PDB entry 8TW7 | electron microscopy, 3.80 A resolution | chains 4 and 1 of the 8 polymer chains in the assembly

# Chain 4
Protein: Replication factor C subunit 4
Source organism: Saccharomyces cerevisiae
Reference sequence: P40339 (RFC4_YEAST); residue numbers follow UniProt; this construct covers 8-322
Sequence (315 residues; each row starts with the number of its first residue):
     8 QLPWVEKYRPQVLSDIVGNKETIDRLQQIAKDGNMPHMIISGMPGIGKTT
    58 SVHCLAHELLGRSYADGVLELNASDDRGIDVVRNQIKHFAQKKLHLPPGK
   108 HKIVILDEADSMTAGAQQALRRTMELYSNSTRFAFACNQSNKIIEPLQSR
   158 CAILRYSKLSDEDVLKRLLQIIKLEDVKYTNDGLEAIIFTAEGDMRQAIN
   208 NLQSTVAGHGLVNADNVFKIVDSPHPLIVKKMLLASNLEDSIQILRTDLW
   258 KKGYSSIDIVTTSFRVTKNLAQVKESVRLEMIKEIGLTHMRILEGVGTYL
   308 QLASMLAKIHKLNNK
UniProt features mapped onto this chain:
  - binding site (ATP): Val12, Val24, Gly49 to Thr57, Asn145, Arg203
Metal / ion sites: Mg2+: Thr56 (together with ATP-gamma-S)
Residues lining bound ligands: ATP-gamma-S (AGS; phosphothiophosphoric acid-adenylate ester): Val12, Tyr15, Arg16, Pro17, Asp22, Ile23, Val24, Gly25, Met50, Pro51, Gly52, Ile53, Gly54, Lys55, Thr56, Thr57, Glu115, Asn145, Leu166, Arg174, Met202, Arg203, Ile206

# Chain 1
Protein: Chromosome transmission fidelity protein 18
Source organism: Saccharomyces cerevisiae
Reference sequence: P49956 (CTF18_YEAST); residue numbers follow UniProt; this construct covers 386-643
Sequence (258 residues; numbered 386 to 643; the number before each row is that of its first residue):
   386 NTWASSNKDSPISWFKIVNQLFRKDPHRDIKEQFYELLNQVELNGNSDRI
   436 LQGCFNIFPYVKYSDNGIRKPANISDWLFFHDLMYQSMYAHNGELLRYSA
   486 LVPLVFFQTFGDIANKDDIRMKNSEYEQRELKRANSDIVSLIMRHISVQS
   536 PLMASFTDRKSLIFEILPYLDSMISSDFNKIRNLKLKQAIMEELVQLLKS
   586 FQLNLIQNRSEGFDVRGGLTIDPPIDEVVLLNPKHINEVQHKRANNLSSL
   636 LAKIEENR

# How chain 4 and chain 1 interact
Residue-residue contacts - 15 pairs, chain 4 then chain 1:
  Glu28(4) - Asp394(1)
  Phe271(4) - Arg482(1)
  Val280(4) - Lys416(1)
  Lys281(4) - Lys416(1)
  Glu282(4) - Gln493(1)
  Arg285(4) - Lys416(1)
  Leu286(4) - Phe419(1)  hydrophobic
  Leu286(4) - Trp462(1)
  Lys290(4) - Trp462(1)
  His296(4) - Glu479(1)
  His296(4) - Leu480(1)
  Met297(4) - Phe465(1)  hydrophobic
  Met297(4) - Leu468(1)  hydrophobic
  Met297(4) - Met469(1)  hydrophobic
  Leu300(4) - His476(1)
Other interface residues (no listed pair), chain 4 (15 interface residues in all): Ala278, Gln279, Ser283, Ile289
Other interface residues (no listed pair), chain 1 (14 interface residues in all): Tyr483, Leu486

# Summary
15 residues of chain 4 face 14 of chain 1 across their interface. Chain 4 binds ATP-gamma-S. From UniProt: 13
ATP-binding residues on chain 4.
Here chain 4 is Replication factor C subunit 4 and chain 1 is Chromosome transmission fidelity protein 18,
both from Saccharomyces cerevisiae. Entry 8TW7 (Cryo-EM structure of S. cerevisiae Ctf18-RFC-PCNA complex in
Apo state conformation I) was determined by electron microscopy (same publication as 9B8R, 8TW8, 8TW9, 8TWA
and 8TWB).
